1R3I - chains L and C of the 3 polymer chains in the assembly; structure by X-ray diffraction, 2.40 A resolution.

Chain L:
Name: Antibody Fab fragment light chain
Source organism: Mus musculus
Notes: antibody fragment or engineered binder
Amino-acid sequence (212 residues; each row starts with the number of its first residue):
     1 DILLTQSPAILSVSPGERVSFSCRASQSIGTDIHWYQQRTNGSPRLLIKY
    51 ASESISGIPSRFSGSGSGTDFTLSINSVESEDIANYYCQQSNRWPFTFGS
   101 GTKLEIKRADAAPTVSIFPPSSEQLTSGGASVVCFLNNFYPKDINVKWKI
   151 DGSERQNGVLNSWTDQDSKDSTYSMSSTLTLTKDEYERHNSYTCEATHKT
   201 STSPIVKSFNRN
Disulfides: Cys23-Cys88

Chain C:
Name: Voltage-gated potassium channel
Source organism: Streptomyces lividans
UniProt: P0A334 (KCSA_STRLI); residue numbers follow UniProt; this construct covers 1-124
Amino-acid sequence (124 residues; each row starts with the number of its first residue):
     1 MAPMLSGLLARLVKLLLGRHGSALHWRAAGAATVLLVIVLLAGSYLAVLA
    51 ERGAPGAQLITYPRALWWSVETATTVGYGDLYPVTLWGRCVAVVVMVAGI
   101 TSFGLVTAALATWFVGREQERRGH
Disordered / not traced: 1-21
Construct notes: engineered mutation Ala2 (Pro in P0A334), Cys90 (Leu in P0A334)
Ion coordination: rubidium ion site 1: Thr75, Val76; rubidium ion site 2 near Thr75 (its only coordinating residue here); rubidium ion site 3: Gly77, Tyr78
Residues lining bound ligands:
  - diacyl glycerol (DGA): Leu41, Ser44, Tyr45, Tyr62, Pro63, Arg64, Leu66, Trp67, Val70, Val84, Thr85, Leu86, Arg89, Cys90, Val93
  - nonan-1-ol (F09): Leu46, Leu49, Ala50, Trp87, Val91
Curated features (UniProtKB/Swiss-Prot):
  - motif: Thr75 to Asp80 (Selectivity filter)
  - mutagenesis: Glu71 (E71A: Prevents channel inactivation)

Interface between chain L and chain C:
Contacting residue pairs - 19 pairs, chain L then chain C:
  Asp32(L) - Arg64(C)  salt bridge
  Tyr50(L) - Arg64(C)
  Ser91(L) - Ile60(C)
  Asn92(L) - Ala57(C)
  Asn92(L) - Gln58(C)
  Asn92(L) - Ile60(C)
  Arg93(L) - Gly56(C)  hydrogen bond (side chain-backbone)
  Arg93(L) - Ala57(C)
  Arg93(L) - Gln58(C)
  Arg93(L) - Ile60(C)
  Trp94(L) - Arg52(C)
  Trp94(L) - Gly53(C)
  Trp94(L) - Ala54(C)
  Trp94(L) - Pro55(C)
  Trp94(L) - Gly56(C)  hydrogen bond (backbone-backbone)
  Trp94(L) - Ala57(C)  hydrogen bond (backbone-backbone)
  Trp94(L) - Ile60(C)
  Phe96(L) - Arg52(C)
  Phe96(L) - Ile60(C)  hydrophobic
Also at the interface, not in a pair above, chain L (8 interface residues in all): Asp1

Summary:
The interface between chain L and chain C involves 8 residues on one side and 9 on the other; the contacts
include 3 hydrogen bonds and 1 salt bridge. Among the polar pairs are Asp32(L)-Arg64(C), Arg93(L)-Gly56(C) and
Trp94(L)-Gly56(C).
Chain L is Antibody Fab fragment light chain (Mus musculus) and chain C is Voltage-gated potassium channel
(Streptomyces lividans); the structure, potassium channel KcsA-Fab complex in Rb+, was determined by X-ray
diffraction (same publication as 1R3J, 1R3K and 1R3L).
